PDB entry 2HFG | X-ray diffraction, 2.61 A resolution | chains L and R of the 3 polymer chains in the assembly

[Chain L]
Protein: CB3s Fab light chain (kappa)
From: Homo sapiens
UniProt: Q6PIH7 (Q6PIH7_HUMAN); the construct lacks a stretch of the UniProt sequence, so the offset changes along the chain: 1-106 = UniProt 23-128; 107-213 = UniProt 130-236
Chain sequence (214 residues; row label = number of the first residue in the row):
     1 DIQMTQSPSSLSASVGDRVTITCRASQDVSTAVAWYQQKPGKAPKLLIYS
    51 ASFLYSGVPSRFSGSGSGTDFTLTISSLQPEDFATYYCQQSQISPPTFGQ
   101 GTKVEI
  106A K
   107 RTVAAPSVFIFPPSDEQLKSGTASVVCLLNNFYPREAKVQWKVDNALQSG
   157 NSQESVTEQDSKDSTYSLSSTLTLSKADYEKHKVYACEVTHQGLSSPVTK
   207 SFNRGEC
Disordered / not traced: 213
Disulfide bonds: Cys23-Cys88, Cys133-Cys193

[Chain R]
Protein: Tumor necrosis factor receptor superfamily member 13C
From: Homo sapiens
Notes: fragment: cysteine rich domain (residues 7-54)
UniProt: Q96RJ3 (TR13C_HUMAN); residue numbers follow UniProt; this construct covers 7-54
Chain sequence (51 residues; numbered 4 to 54; the number before each row is that of its first residue):
     4 GSYSLRGRDAPAPTPCNPAECFDPLVRHCVACGLLRTPRPKPAGASSPAP
    54 R
Disordered / not traced: 4-12, 40-54
Construct notes: cloning artifact (4-6); engineered mutation Asn20 (Val in Q96RJ3), Pro27 (Leu in Q96RJ3)
UniProt features mapped onto this chain:
  - region: Asp26, Leu28 to His31 (Essential for TNFSF13B/TALL1/BAFF/BLyS binding)
  - mutagenesis: Cys24 (C24Y: Abolishes a disulfide bond and thereby changes the specificity, so that both TNFSF13B and TNFSF13 can be bound), Asp26 (D26A: Strongly reduced affinity for TNFSF13B), Leu28 (L28A: Strongly reduced affinity for TNFSF13B), Cys35 (C35S: Abolishes a disulfide bond and thereby changes the specificity, so that both TNFSF13B and TNFSF13 can be bound)
Disulfide bonds: Cys19-Cys32, Cys24-Cys35

[Interface between chain L and chain R]
Contacting residue pairs (7; chain L residue first):
  Tyr49(L) - Leu38(R)
  Phe53(L) - Leu38(R)  hydrophobic
  Phe53(L) - Arg39(R)
  Ser91(L) - Leu28(R)
  Gln92(L) - Pro27(R)
  Ser94(L) - Leu28(R)  hydrogen bond (side chain-backbone)
  Pro96(L) - Leu28(R)  hydrophobic
Also at the interface, not in a pair above, chain L (7 interface residues in all): Ile93

[Summary]
Chain L and chain R form an interface of 7 and 4 residues respectively; the contacts include 1 hydrogen bond.
The hydrogen-bonded pair is Ser94(L)-Leu28(R). From UniProt: 4 mutagenesis sites on chain R.
Chain L is CB3s Fab light chain (kappa) and chain R is Tumor necrosis factor receptor superfamily member 13C,
both from Homo sapiens; the structure, Crystal structure of hBR3 bound to CB3s-Fab, was determined by X-ray
diffraction, deposited together with 2HFF.
